PDB entry 8DZE | electron microscopy, 2.99 A resolution | chains A and B of the 6 polymer chains in the assembly

== Chain A (and B) ==
Protein: BfpD
Organism: Escherichia coli
Notes: chain B of this document is another copy of the same molecule, construct and numbering; everything in this record applies to it too
Reference sequence: Q47070 (Q47070_ECOLX); residue numbers follow UniProt; this construct covers 3-534
Sequence (534 residues; row label = number of the first residue in the row):
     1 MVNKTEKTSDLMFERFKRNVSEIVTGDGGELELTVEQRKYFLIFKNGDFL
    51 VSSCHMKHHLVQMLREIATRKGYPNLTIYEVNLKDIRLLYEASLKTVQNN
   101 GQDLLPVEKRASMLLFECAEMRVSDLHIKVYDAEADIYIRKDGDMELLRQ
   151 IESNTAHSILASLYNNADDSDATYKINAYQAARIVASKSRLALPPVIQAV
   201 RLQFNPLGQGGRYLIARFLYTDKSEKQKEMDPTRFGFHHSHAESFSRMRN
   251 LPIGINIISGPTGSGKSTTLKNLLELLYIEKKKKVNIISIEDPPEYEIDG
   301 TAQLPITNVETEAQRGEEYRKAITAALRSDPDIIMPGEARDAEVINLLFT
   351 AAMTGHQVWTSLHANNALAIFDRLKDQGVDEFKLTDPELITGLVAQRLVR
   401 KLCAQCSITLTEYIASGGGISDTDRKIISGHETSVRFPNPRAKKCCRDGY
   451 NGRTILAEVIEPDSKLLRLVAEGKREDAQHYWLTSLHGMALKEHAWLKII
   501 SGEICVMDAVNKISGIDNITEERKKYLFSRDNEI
Unresolved in the structure: 1-106, 223-230, 299-300, 306-310
Construct notes: expression tag (1-2)
Ion coordination: Zn2+: Cys-403, Cys-406, Cys-445, Cys-446
Residues lining bound ligands: AMP-PNP (ANP; phosphoaminophosphonic acid-adenylate ester): Arg-217, Phe-235, Thr-262, Ser-264, Gly-265, Lys-266, Ser-267, Thr-268, His-363, Leu-398, Arg-453, Thr-454, Ile-455
What the authors report for this chain:
  - binding site for AMP-PNP: Arg-217
  - catalytic residues: Glu-295, Glu-338
  - Zn2+ coordination: Cys-403, Cys-406, Cys-445, Cys-446
  - self-association interface (contacts with another copy of this molecule); pairs are residue here / residue on that copy: Asn-286/Tyr-213 (hydrogen bond), Asn-286/Lys-129, Arg-328/Gln-203 (hydrogen bond), Asp-330/Arg-140 (salt bridge), Asp-332/Arg-140 (salt bridge), Lys-383/Asp-376 (salt bridge), Asp-386/Arg-475 (salt bridge)
  - mutagenesis - E295C, E295C/E338Q (12-fold): decreased catalytic activity
  - conformationally variable residues (domain motion, order/disorder transition): Ala-172, Pro-294 to Glu-310

== How chain A and chain B interact ==
Residue-residue contacts (44; chain A residue first):
  Leu-251(A) / Ser-514(B)
  Pro-252(A) / Asn-511(B)
  Pro-252(A) / Lys-512(B)
  Pro-252(A) / Ser-514(B)
  Ile-253(A) / Asn-365(B)
  Ile-253(A) / Arg-397(B)
  Lys-283(A) / Met-145(B)
  Lys-284(A) / Asp-144(B)
  Lys-284(A) / Met-145(B)  hydrogen bond (backbone-backbone)
  Asn-286(A) / His-127(B)
  Asn-286(A) / Lys-129(B)
  Asn-286(A) / Arg-140(B)
  Asn-286(A) / Met-145(B)
  Asn-286(A) / Tyr-213(B)  hydrogen bond
  Thr-301(A) / Tyr-131(B)
  Ala-302(A) / Leu-207(B)  hydrophobic
  Ala-302(A) / Tyr-213(B)  hydrophobic
  Gln-303(A) / Leu-207(B)
  Gln-303(A) / Gly-208(B)
  Leu-304(A) / Tyr-179(B)
  Pro-305(A) / Pro-206(B)
  Ala-322(A) / Tyr-179(B)
  Ala-325(A) / Tyr-179(B)  hydrophobic
  Ala-325(A) / Gln-203(B)
  Ala-325(A) / Asn-205(B)
  Arg-328(A) / Arg-201(B)  hydrogen bond (backbone-side chain)
  Arg-328(A) / Gln-203(B)  hydrogen bond
  Ser-329(A) / Arg-201(B)
  Ser-329(A) / Ile-215(B)
  Asp-330(A) / Asp-125(B)
  Asp-330(A) / His-127(B)  salt bridge
  Asp-330(A) / Arg-140(B)  salt bridge
  Asp-330(A) / Ile-215(B)
  Asp-332(A) / Arg-140(B)  salt bridge
  Met-353(A) / His-363(B)
  Met-353(A) / Asn-365(B)
  Met-353(A) / Arg-373(B)
  Phe-382(A) / Asp-372(B)
  Phe-382(A) / Asp-376(B)
  Phe-382(A) / Arg-475(B)  hydrogen bond (backbone-side chain)
  Lys-383(A) / Asp-376(B)  salt bridge
  Thr-385(A) / Arg-475(B)
  Asp-386(A) / Asp-372(B)
  Asp-386(A) / Arg-475(B)  salt bridge
Also at the interface, not in a pair above, chain A (31 interface residues in all): Asn-250, Val-285, Glu-318, Lys-321, Thr-350, Ala-352, Thr-354, Gly-355, Ser-464
Also at the interface, not in a pair above, chain B (35 interface residues in all): Ala-181, Gly-260, Pro-261, Ala-364, Lys-375, Gly-473, Glu-476, Val-510, Ile-513

== Summary ==
31 residues of chain A and 35 residues of chain B are in contact, with 5 hydrogen bonds and 5 salt bridges.
Polar pairs include Asp-330(A)/His-127(B), Asp-330(A)/Arg-140(B) and Asp-332(A)/Arg-140(B). Ligands of chain
A: AMP-PNP. From the paper: catalytic residues Glu-295(A) and Glu-338(A); E295C and E295C/E338Q of chain A
reduce catalytic activity.
Chain A and chain B are both BfpD (Escherichia coli); the structure, Cryo-EM structure of bundle-forming pilus
extension ATPase from E. coli in the presence of AMP-PNP (class-1), was determined by electron microscopy,
deposited together with 8DZF and 8DZG.
